PDB entry 1U56 | X-ray diffraction, 1.90 A resolution | chain A

# Chain A
Protein: Heme-based Methyl-accepting chemotaxis protein
Source organism: Thermoanaerobacter tengcongensis
Notes: fragment: H-NOX domain
UniProt: Q8RBX6 (Q8RBX6_THETN); residues 1-188 here = UniProt positions 1-188
Sequence (188 residues; numbered 1 to 188; the number before each row is that of its first residue):
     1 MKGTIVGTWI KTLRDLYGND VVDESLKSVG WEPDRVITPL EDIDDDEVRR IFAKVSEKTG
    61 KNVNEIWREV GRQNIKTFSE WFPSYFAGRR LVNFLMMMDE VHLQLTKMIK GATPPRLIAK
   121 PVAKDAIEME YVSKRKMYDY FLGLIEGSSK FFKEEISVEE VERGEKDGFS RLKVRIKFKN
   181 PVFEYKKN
Metal / ion sites: heme Fe near His-102 (its only coordinating residue here)
Small-molecule neighbours: heme (HEM): Met-1, Lys-2, Ile-5, Ile-75, Phe-78, Phe-82, Tyr-85, Phe-86, Phe-94, Leu-95, Met-98, Val-101, His-102, Leu-105, Thr-106, Thr-113, Pro-114, Pro-115, Leu-117, Met-129, Tyr-131, Ser-133, Arg-135, Met-137, Tyr-140, Phe-141, Leu-144, Ile-145, Ser-148
From the paper describing this entry:
  - heme coordination: His-102
  - mutagenesis - Y140L: decreased binding to oxygen (citing earlier work)

# In short
Bound to chain A: heme. From the paper: Y140L reduces binding to oxygen; heme coordination by His-102.
Chain A is Heme-based Methyl-accepting chemotaxis protein (Thermoanaerobacter tengcongensis); the structure,
Crystal structure of an oxygen binding H-NOX domain related to soluble guanylate cyclases (Water-ligated,
ferric form), was determined by X-ray diffraction together with 1U4H and 1U55 from the same study.
